Entry 4N7K (X-ray diffraction, 2.85 A resolution); this record covers chains L and M of the 3 polymer chains in the assembly.

Chain L:
Protein: Reaction center protein L chain
Organism: Rhodobacter sphaeroides
UniProtKB: P0C0Y8 (RCEL_RHOSH); residues 1-281 here correspond to UniProt positions 2-282 (UniProt number = residue number + 1)
Sequence (281 residues; numbered 1 to 281; the number before each row is that of its first residue):
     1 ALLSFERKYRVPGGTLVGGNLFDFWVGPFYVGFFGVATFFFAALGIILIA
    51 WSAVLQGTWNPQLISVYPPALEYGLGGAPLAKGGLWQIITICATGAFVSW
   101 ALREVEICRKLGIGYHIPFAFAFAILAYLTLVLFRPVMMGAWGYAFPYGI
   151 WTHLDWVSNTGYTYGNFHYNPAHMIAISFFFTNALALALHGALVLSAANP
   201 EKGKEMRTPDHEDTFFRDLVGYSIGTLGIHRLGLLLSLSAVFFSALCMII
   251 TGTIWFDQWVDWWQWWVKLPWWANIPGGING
Bound ions: Zn ion site 1 near H153 (its only coordinating residue here); Zn ion site 2 near H173 (its only coordinating residue here); Fe ion: H190, H230 (shared with H219(M), E234(M), H266(M) of chain M)
Residues lining bound ligands:
  - 2GO ([methyl 9-acetyl-14-ethyl-20-hydroxy-4,8,13,18-tetramethyl-3-{3-oxo-3-[(3,7,11,15-tetramethylhexadec-2-en-1-yl)oxy]propyl}-3,4,20,21-tetradehydrophorbine-21-carboxylatato(2-)-kappa~4~N~23~,N~24~,N~25~,N~26~]zinc), molecule 1: T38, F41, A42, G45, I49, I89, C92, A93, A96, F97, W100, E104, I117, A120, F121, F123, A124, Y128, F146, Y148, G149, I150, H153, L238, V241
  - 2GO, molecule 2: I46, Y128, L131, F146, I150, W151, H153, L154, W156, V157
  - 2GO, molecule 3: F97, F121, A124, I125, A127, Y128, L131, W156, V157, S158, T160, G161, Y162, N166, F167, H168, H173, A176, I177, F180, F181, S244, A245, C247, M248
  - 2GO, molecule 4: V157, Y162, H168, F181
  - 2GO, molecule 5: H168, H173, M174, I177, S178, F181, T182, L185
  - 2GO, molecule 6: F181, A184, L185, A188, L189, F216, L219, V220
  - glucosyl-galactosyl diacyl-glycerol (GGD; nonadec-10-enoic acid 2-[3,4-dihydroxy-6-hydroxymethyl-5-(3,4,5-trihydroxy-6-hydroxymethyl-tetrahydro-pyran-2-yloxy)-tetrahydro-pyran-2-yloxy] -1-octadec-9-enoyloxymethyl-ethyl ester): A1, G27, P28, F29
  - heptane-1,2,3-triol (HTO), molecule 1: F41, L44, I88, I91, C92
  - heptane-1,2,3-triol (HTO), molecule 2: Q87, T90, I91, T94, L133, W142
  - 1,2-diacyl-sn-glycero-3-phosphocholine (PC1): V220, G221, Y222
  - ubiquinone-10 (U10), molecule 1: F29, Y30, V31, G35, T38, F39, W100, R103
  - ubiquinone-10 (U10), molecule 2: T182, L185, A186, L189, H190, L193, V194, E212, D213, F216, Y222, S223, I224, G225, T226, I229, L232

Chain M:
Protein: Reaction center protein M chain
Organism: Rhodobacter sphaeroides
UniProtKB: P0C0Y9 (RCEM_RHOSH); residues 1-303 here correspond to UniProt positions 2-304 (UniProt number = residue number + 1)
Sequence (303 residues; each row starts with the number of its first residue):
     1 AEYQNIFSQVQVRGPADLGMTEDVNLANRSGVGPFSTLLGWFGNAQLGPI
    51 YLGSLGVLSLFSGLMWFFTIGIWFWYQAGWNPAVFLRDLFFFSLEPPAPE
   101 YGLSFAAPLKEGGLWLIASFFMFVAVWSWWGRTYLRAQALGMGKHTAWAF
   151 LSAIWLWMVLGFIRPILMGSWSEAVPYGIFSHLDWTNNFSLVHGNLFYNP
   201 FHGLSIAFLYGSALLFAMHGATILAVSRFGGERELEQIADRGTAAERAAL
   251 FWRWTMGFNATMEGIHRWAIWMAVLVTLTGGIGILLSGTVVDNWYVWGQN
   301 HGM
Bound ions: Zn ion site 1 near H182 (its only coordinating residue here); Zn ion site 2 near H202 (its only coordinating residue here); Fe ion: H219, E234, H266 (shared with H190(L), H230(L) of chain L)
Residues lining bound ligands:
  - 2GO ([methyl 9-acetyl-14-ethyl-20-hydroxy-4,8,13,18-tetramethyl-3-{3-oxo-3-[(3,7,11,15-tetramethylhexadec-2-en-1-yl)oxy]propyl}-3,4,20,21-tetradehydrophorbine-21-carboxylatato(2-)-kappa~4~N~23~,N~24~,N~25~,N~26~]zinc), molecule 1: S59, L60, G63, L64, F67, A125, V126, W129, T133, T146, A149, F150, A153, A273, V274, T277
  - 2GO, molecule 2: W66, F67, L89, M122, W157, L160, V175, I179, H182, L183, W185, T186
  - 2GO, molecule 3: W66, M122, V126, F150, A153, I154, L156, W157, L160, W185, T186, N187, F189, S190, N195, L196, F197, H202, S205, I206, L209, Y210, V276, T277, G280, G281, I284
  - 2GO, molecule 4: T186, F197, L209, Y210
  - 2GO, molecule 5: F197, H202, G203, I206, A207, Y210, G211, L214
  - 2GO, molecule 6: Y210, A213, L214, A217, M218, W252, T255, M256
  - glucosyl-galactosyl diacyl-glycerol (GGD; nonadec-10-enoic acid 2-[3,4-dihydroxy-6-hydroxymethyl-5-(3,4,5-trihydroxy-6-hydroxymethyl-tetrahydro-pyran-2-yloxy)-tetrahydro-pyran-2-yloxy] -1-octadec-9-enoyloxymethyl-ethyl ester): R253, M256, G257, F258, W268
  - 1,2-diacyl-sn-glycero-3-phosphocholine (PC1): R29, S30, G31, V32, G33, L47, G48, I50, L52, L60, W129
  - spheroidene (SPO): W66, F67, F68, I70, G71, F74, W75, F85, L89, F105, W115, L116, S119, F120, M122, F123, W157, M158, L160, G161, F162, W171, V175, Y177, G178, I179, H182
  - ubiquinone-10 (U10): L214, L215, M218, H219, T222, I223, A245, A248, A249, W252, M256, F258, N259, A260, T261, M262, I265, W268, M272
From the paper describing this entry:
  - 2GO coordination: H202 (citing earlier work)

Interface between chain L and chain M:
Residue-residue contacts (213):
  A1(L) - R253(M)
  L3(L) - R253(M)
  L3(L) - N259(M)
  F5(L) - R241(M)
  F5(L) - E246(M)
  E6(L) - L250(M)
  E6(L) - W254(M)  hydrogen bond
  K8(L) - E246(M)  salt bridge
  Y9(L) - T243(M)  hydrogen bond
  Y9(L) - E246(M)  hydrogen bond
  Y9(L) - R247(M)
  Y9(L) - L250(M)  hydrophobic
  Y9(L) - W254(M)
  R10(L) - W254(M)
  W25(L) - W254(M)
  P28(L) - R253(M)
  P28(L) - W254(M)
  P28(L) - G257(M)
  F29(L) - W254(M)
  F29(L) - T255(M)
  F29(L) - M256(M)
  F29(L) - G257(M)
  Y30(L) - W254(M)  hydrogen bond (backbone-backbone)
  W100(L) - T255(M)
  R103(L) - W254(M)  hydrogen bond (side chain-backbone)
  R103(L) - T255(M)  hydrogen bond (side chain-backbone)
  E104(L) - F251(M)
  E104(L) - T255(M)
  I107(L) - F251(M)  hydrophobic
  I107(L) - W254(M)  hydrophobic
  I107(L) - T255(M)
  C108(L) - F251(M)  hydrophobic
  K110(L) - W254(M)
  L111(L) - R247(M)  hydrogen bond (backbone-side chain)
  L111(L) - F251(M)
  L111(L) - W254(M)  hydrophobic
  G112(L) - R228(M)  hydrogen bond (backbone-side chain)
  G112(L) - F229(M)
  I113(L) - A225(M)
  I113(L) - V226(M)  hydrophobic
  I113(L) - R228(M)  hydrogen bond (backbone-side chain)
  I113(L) - F229(M)  hydrophobic
  I113(L) - R247(M)
  I113(L) - F251(M)  hydrophobic
  G114(L) - A225(M)  hydrogen bond (backbone-backbone)
  G114(L) - R228(M)
  H116(L) - Q4(M)  hydrogen bond (side chain-backbone)
  H116(L) - A221(M)
  H116(L) - L224(M)
  H116(L) - A225(M)
  I117(L) - A221(M)
  I117(L) - T222(M)
  I117(L) - F251(M)  hydrophobic
  I117(L) - W252(M)  hydrophobic
  W151(L) - F197(M)
  L154(L) - F197(M)
  D155(L) - Y198(M)
  V157(L) - F197(M)  hydrophobic
  S158(L) - F197(M)
  Y162(L) - N187(M)  hydrogen bond
  Y162(L) - L191(M)
  N166(L) - L183(M)
  N166(L) - N187(M)
  H168(L) - L183(M)  hydrogen bond (side chain-backbone)
  H168(L) - T186(M)
  Y169(L) - F180(M)  hydrophobic
  Y169(L) - D184(M)  hydrogen bond
  M174(L) - F180(M)  hydrophobic
  M174(L) - L183(M)  hydrophobic
  F180(L) - L209(M)
  F180(L) - A213(M)  hydrophobic
  N183(L) - S212(M)
  N183(L) - A213(M)  hydrogen bond (side chain-backbone)
  N183(L) - F216(M)
  A184(L) - A273(M)
  A186(L) - F216(M)
  L187(L) - S212(M)
  L187(L) - F216(M)  hydrophobic
  L187(L) - A269(M)  hydrophobic
  L187(L) - A273(M)  hydrophobic
  A188(L) - A273(M)
  H190(L) - H219(M)  hydrogen bond
  H190(L) - E234(M)  salt bridge
  H190(L) - H266(M)  hydrogen bond
  G191(L) - H266(M)
  A192(L) - H145(M)
  A192(L) - T146(M)
  A192(L) - I270(M)  hydrophobic
  L193(L) - T146(M)
  V194(L) - E234(M)
  V194(L) - L235(M)
  V194(L) - H266(M)
  L195(L) - H145(M)
  L195(L) - E263(M)
  L195(L) - H266(M)
  L195(L) - R267(M)
  L195(L) - I270(M)  hydrophobic
  S196(L) - M142(M)
  S196(L) - G143(M)  hydrogen bond (backbone-backbone)
  S196(L) - H145(M)  hydrogen bond (backbone-side chain)
  A197(L) - M142(M)  hydrophobic
  A197(L) - L235(M)  hydrophobic
  A198(L) - L235(M)  hydrophobic
  N199(L) - G143(M)
  N199(L) - H145(M)
  N199(L) - E263(M)  hydrogen bond
  N199(L) - R267(M)
  P200(L) - G141(M)
  P200(L) - G143(M)
  E201(L) - Q138(M)
  E201(L) - G141(M)  hydrogen bond (backbone-backbone)
  E201(L) - M142(M)
  E201(L) - K144(M)  salt bridge
  M206(L) - L235(M)
  M206(L) - A239(M)  hydrophobic
  R207(L) - E22(M)  salt bridge
  R207(L) - L140(M)  hydrogen bond (side chain-backbone)
  R207(L) - G141(M)
  R207(L) - M142(M)
  R207(L) - L235(M)
  T208(L) - L235(M)
  P209(L) - L235(M)
  D210(L) - M20(M)
  H211(L) - M20(M)
  H211(L) - E22(M)  salt bridge
  H211(L) - L140(M)
  H211(L) - M142(M)
  E212(L) - L235(M)
  D213(L) - N44(M)
  T214(L) - G19(M)
  T214(L) - M20(M)  hydrogen bond (side chain-backbone)
  T214(L) - R29(M)
  T214(L) - L140(M)
  F215(L) - T133(M)
  F215(L) - R136(M)
  F215(L) - A137(M)
  F215(L) - L140(M)
  F215(L) - T146(M)
  R217(L) - N44(M)
  R217(L) - Q46(M)
  R217(L) - G48(M)
  R217(L) - P49(M)
  R217(L) - I50(M)
  R217(L) - Y51(M)
  D218(L) - V24(M)
  D218(L) - R29(M)  salt bridge
  D218(L) - I50(M)
  D218(L) - Y51(M)  hydrogen bond (backbone-backbone)
  D218(L) - R132(M)  hydrogen bond (backbone-side chain)
  D218(L) - L140(M)
  L219(L) - W129(M)
  L219(L) - R132(M)  hydrogen bond (backbone-side chain)
  L219(L) - T133(M)
  V220(L) - I50(M)
  V220(L) - W129(M)  hydrophobic
  G221(L) - L47(M)
  G221(L) - G48(M)  hydrogen bond (backbone-backbone)
  G221(L) - I50(M)
  Y222(L) - L39(M)  hydrophobic
  Y222(L) - N44(M)  hydrogen bond (side chain-backbone)
  Y222(L) - Q46(M)
  Y222(L) - L47(M)  hydrophobic
  S223(L) - N44(M)  hydrogen bond (backbone-side chain)
  I224(L) - G43(M)
  I224(L) - N44(M)  hydrogen bond (backbone-backbone)
  G225(L) - N44(M)
  T226(L) - E232(M)  hydrogen bond (side chain-backbone)
  L227(L) - N5(M)
  L227(L) - L224(M)  hydrophobic
  G228(L) - F42(M)
  I229(L) - F216(M)
  H230(L) - H219(M)  hydrogen bond
  H230(L) - G220(M)
  H230(L) - I223(M)
  H230(L) - E234(M)  salt bridge
  R231(L) - N5(M)  hydrogen bond
  R231(L) - I6(M)  hydrogen bond (side chain-backbone)
  R231(L) - F7(M)  hydrogen bond (side chain-backbone)
  R231(L) - S8(M)  hydrogen bond
  R231(L) - W41(M)  hydrogen bond (side chain-backbone)
  R231(L) - F42(M)  hydrogen bond (side chain-backbone)
  L232(L) - F42(M)
  G233(L) - F216(M)
  L234(L) - L224(M)  hydrophobic
  S237(L) - A213(M)  hydrogen bond (side chain-backbone)
  S237(L) - F216(M)
  S237(L) - A217(M)
  W263(L) - F180(M)  hydrophobic
  W266(L) - L86(M)  hydrogen bond (side chain-backbone)
  W266(L) - R87(M)  hydrogen bond (side chain-backbone)
  V267(L) - R87(M)
  V267(L) - F91(M)  hydrophobic
  W272(L) - A83(M)
  W272(L) - L86(M)  hydrophobic
  W272(L) - R87(M)  hydrogen bond (backbone-side chain)
  A273(L) - R87(M)
  I275(L) - N81(M)
  I275(L) - A83(M)  hydrophobic
  I275(L) - V84(M)  hydrophobic
  I275(L) - R87(M)  hydrogen bond (backbone-side chain)
  P276(L) - V84(M)
  G277(L) - V84(M)
  G277(L) - R87(M)  hydrogen bond (backbone-side chain)
  G277(L) - D88(M)
  G278(L) - Q77(M)  hydrogen bond (backbone-backbone)
  G278(L) - V84(M)
  G278(L) - D88(M)
  I279(L) - D88(M)  hydrogen bond (backbone-side chain)
  I279(L) - F91(M)  hydrophobic
  I279(L) - F92(M)  hydrophobic
  N280(L) - R87(M)  hydrogen bond (backbone-side chain)
  N280(L) - D88(M)  hydrogen bond (backbone-side chain)
  N280(L) - F91(M)
Also at the interface, not in a pair above, chain L (99 interface residues in all): Q62, P118, A120, F181, L189, K204, L235, G281
Also at the interface, not in a pair above, chain M (101 interface residues in all): Y3, D17, A78, F90, A149, N195, L215, M218, I238, A249, M272, H301

Summary:
Chain L and chain M form an interface of 99 and 101 residues respectively, with 48 hydrogen bonds and 7 salt
bridges. Among the polar pairs are K8(L)-E246(M), H190(L)-E234(M) and E201(L)-K144(M). From the paper: 2GO
coordination by H202(M).
Chain L is Reaction center protein L chain and chain M is Reaction center protein M chain, both from
Rhodobacter sphaeroides; the structure, Zinc Substituted Reaction Center of the Rhodobacter sphaeroides, was
determined by X-ray diffraction, deposited together with 4N7L.
